Entry 3DK2 (X-ray diffraction, 2.35 A resolution); this record covers chains A and B.

[Chain A (and B)]
Molecule: Transthyretin
From: Homo sapiens
Notes: chain B of this document is another copy of the same molecule, construct and numbering; everything in this record applies to it too
Reference sequence: P02766 (TTHY_HUMAN); residues 1-127 here correspond to UniProt positions 21-147 (UniProt number = residue number + 20)
Chain sequence (127 residues; each row starts with the number of its first residue):
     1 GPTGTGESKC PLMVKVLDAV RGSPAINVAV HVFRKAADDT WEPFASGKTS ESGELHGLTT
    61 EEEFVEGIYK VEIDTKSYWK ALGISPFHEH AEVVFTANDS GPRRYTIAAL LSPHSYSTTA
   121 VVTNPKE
Disordered / not traced: 1-9, 126-127
Construct notes: engineered mutation His114 (Tyr134 in P02766)
UniProt features mapped onto this chain:
  - binding site (L-thyroxine): Lys15, Glu54, Ser117
  - modified residue: Cys10 (Sulfocysteine), Glu42 (4-carboxyglutamate), Ser52 (Phosphoserine)
  - glycosylation: Asn98 (N-linked (GlcNAc...) asparagine)
What the authors report for this chain:
  - contacts within the chain: Phe87-His114 (hydrophobic contact)

[Interface between chain A and chain B]
Pairs across the interface (43):
  Ile68(A) - Glu89(B)
  Phe87(A) - Phe95(B)  hydrophobic
  Phe87(A) - Tyr105(B)  hydrophobic
  Phe87(A) - Ala120(B)  hydrophobic
  Phe87(A) - Val122(B)  hydrophobic
  His88(A) - Val93(B)
  His88(A) - Val94(B)
  Glu89(A) - Ile68(B)
  Glu89(A) - Val94(B)  hydrogen bond (backbone-backbone)
  Glu89(A) - Thr96(B)  hydrogen bond
  His90(A) - Val94(B)
  Glu92(A) - Lys70(B)
  Glu92(A) - Glu92(B)
  Glu92(A) - Val94(B)
  Glu92(A) - Tyr116(B)  hydrogen bond (backbone-side chain)
  Val93(A) - His88(B)
  Val94(A) - His88(B)
  Val94(A) - Glu89(B)  hydrogen bond (backbone-backbone)
  Val94(A) - Glu92(B)
  Phe95(A) - Phe87(B)  hydrophobic
  Phe95(A) - Glu89(B)
  Thr96(A) - Lys76(B)
  Thr96(A) - Phe87(B)
  Thr96(A) - Glu89(B)  hydrogen bond
  Tyr105(A) - Phe87(B)  hydrophobic
  His114(A) - Thr119(B)  hydrogen bond (backbone-side chain)
  His114(A) - Ala120(B)  hydrogen bond (backbone-backbone)
  Ser115(A) - Thr118(B)  hydrogen bond (side chain-backbone)
  Ser115(A) - Thr119(B)  hydrogen bond
  Tyr116(A) - Glu92(B)  hydrogen bond (side chain-backbone)
  Tyr116(A) - Tyr116(B)  hydrogen bond
  Tyr116(A) - Ser117(B)  hydrogen bond (backbone-side chain)
  Tyr116(A) - Thr118(B)  hydrogen bond (backbone-backbone)
  Ser117(A) - Tyr116(B)  hydrogen bond (side chain-backbone)
  Ser117(A) - Ser117(B)
  Thr118(A) - Ser115(B)  hydrogen bond (backbone-side chain)
  Thr118(A) - Tyr116(B)  hydrogen bond (backbone-backbone)
  Thr119(A) - His114(B)  hydrogen bond (side chain-backbone)
  Thr119(A) - Ser115(B)  hydrogen bond
  Ala120(A) - Phe87(B)  hydrophobic
  Ala120(A) - His114(B)  hydrogen bond (backbone-backbone)
  Val122(A) - Phe87(B)  hydrophobic
  Val122(A) - His114(B)
Other interface residues (no listed pair), chain A (20 interface residues in all): Lys70
Other interface residues (no listed pair), chain B (21 interface residues in all): His90
Interface features reported in the paper:
  - residue pairs: His114(A)-Val122(B) (hydrophobic contact)

[In short]
20 residues of chain A and 21 residues of chain B are in contact, with 19 hydrogen bonds. Among the polar
pairs are Glu89(A)-Thr96(B), Glu92(A)-Tyr116(B) and His114(A)-Thr119(B). The authors report a hydrophobic
contact between His114(A) and Val122(B). From UniProt: 3 L-thyroxine-binding residues on chain A. From the
paper: contacts within the chain involving His114(A) and Phe87(A).
Both chains are Transthyretin (Homo sapiens). Entry 3DK2 (Crystal structure of transthyretin variant Y114H at
acidic pH) was determined by X-ray diffraction (same publication as 3DJR, 3DJS, 3DJT, 3DJZ and 3DK0).
